PDB entry 3OXZ | X-ray diffraction, 2.20 A resolution | chain A

Chain A:
Molecule: Tyrosine-protein kinase ABL1
Organism: Mus musculus
Notes: EC 2.7.10.2
Reference sequence: P00520 (ABL1_MOUSE); numbering as in UniProt (aligned over 229-511)
Sequence (284 residues; row label = number of the first residue in the row):
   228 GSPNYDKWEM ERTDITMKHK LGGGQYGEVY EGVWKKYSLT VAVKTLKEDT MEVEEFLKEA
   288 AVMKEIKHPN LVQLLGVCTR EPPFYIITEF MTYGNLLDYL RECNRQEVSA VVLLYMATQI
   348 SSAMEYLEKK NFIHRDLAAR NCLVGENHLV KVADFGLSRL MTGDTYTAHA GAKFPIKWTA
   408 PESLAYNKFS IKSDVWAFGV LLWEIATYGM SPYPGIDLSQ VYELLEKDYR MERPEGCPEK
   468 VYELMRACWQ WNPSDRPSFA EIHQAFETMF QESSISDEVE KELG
Not modelled in the structure: 274-279, 386-392, 395-397
Construct notes: expression tag (228)
Small-molecule neighbours: Ponatinib (0LI; 3-(imidazo[1,2-b]pyridazin-3-ylethynyl)-4-methyl-N-{4-[(4-methylpiperazin-1-yl)methyl]-3-(trifluoromethyl)phenyl}benzam ide): Leu248, Tyr253, Val256, Ala269, Val270, Lys271, Glu286, Val289, Met290, Ile293, Leu298, Val299, Ile313, Thr315, Glu316, Phe317, Met318, Gly321, Leu354, Phe359, Ile360, His361, Arg362, Leu370, Val379, Ala380, Asp381, Phe382

In short:
Bound to chain A: Ponatinib.
Chain A is Tyrosine-protein kinase ABL1 (Mus musculus); the structure, Crystal structure of ABL kinase domain
bound with a DFG-out inhibitor AP24534, was determined by X-ray diffraction together with 3OY3 from the same
study.
